PDB entry 8YGC | electron microscopy, 4.03 A resolution (low resolution: residue-level contacts below are approximate; hydrogen-bond / salt-bridge calls are withheld) | chains B and E of the 6 polymer chains in the assembly

# Chain B (and E)
Protein: SIR2-like domain-containing protein
From: Bacillus subtilis A29
Notes: chain E of this document is another copy of the same molecule, construct and numbering; everything in this record applies to it too
UniProt: D4G637 (D4G637_BACNB); residue numbers follow UniProt; this construct covers 1-1005
Sequence (1005 residues; numbered 1 to 1005; the number before each row is that of its first residue):
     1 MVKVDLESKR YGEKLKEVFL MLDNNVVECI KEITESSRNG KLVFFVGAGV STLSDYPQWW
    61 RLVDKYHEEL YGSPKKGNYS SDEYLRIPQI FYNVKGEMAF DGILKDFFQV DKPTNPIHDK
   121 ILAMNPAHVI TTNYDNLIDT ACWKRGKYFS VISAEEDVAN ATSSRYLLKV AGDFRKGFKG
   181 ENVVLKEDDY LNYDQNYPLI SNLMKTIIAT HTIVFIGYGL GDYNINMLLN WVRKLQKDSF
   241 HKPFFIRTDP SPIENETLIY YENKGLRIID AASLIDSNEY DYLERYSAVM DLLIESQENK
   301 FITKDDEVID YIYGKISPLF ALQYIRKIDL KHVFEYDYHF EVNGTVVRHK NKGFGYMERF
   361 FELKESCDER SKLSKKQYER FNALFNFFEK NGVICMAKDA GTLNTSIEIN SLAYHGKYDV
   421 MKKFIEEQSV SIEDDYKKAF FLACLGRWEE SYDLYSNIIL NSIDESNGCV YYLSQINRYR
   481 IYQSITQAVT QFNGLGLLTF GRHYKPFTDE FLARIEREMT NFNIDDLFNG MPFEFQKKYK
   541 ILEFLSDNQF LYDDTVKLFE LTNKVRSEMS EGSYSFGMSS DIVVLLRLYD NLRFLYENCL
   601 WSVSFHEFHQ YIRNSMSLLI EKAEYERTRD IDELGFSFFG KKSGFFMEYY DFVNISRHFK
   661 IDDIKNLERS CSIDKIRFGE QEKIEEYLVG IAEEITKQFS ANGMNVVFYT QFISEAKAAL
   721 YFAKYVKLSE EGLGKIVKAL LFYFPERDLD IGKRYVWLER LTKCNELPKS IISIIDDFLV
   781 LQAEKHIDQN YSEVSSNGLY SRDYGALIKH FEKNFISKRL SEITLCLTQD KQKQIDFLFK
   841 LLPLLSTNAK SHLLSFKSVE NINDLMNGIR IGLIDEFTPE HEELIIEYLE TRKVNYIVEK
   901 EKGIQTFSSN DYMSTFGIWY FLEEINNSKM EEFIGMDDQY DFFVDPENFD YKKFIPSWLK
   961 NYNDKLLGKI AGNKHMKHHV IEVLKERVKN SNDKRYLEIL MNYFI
Disordered / not traced: 1-22 (chain E: 1-20, 298-1005)
Sequence notes: engineered mutation A171 (His in D4G637)
Reported in the primary citation:
  - catalytic residues: S51, N133, D135 (by similarity / conservation)
  - mutagenesis - N133A/H171A, H171A: abolished catalytic activity on SPR TTP
  - mutagenesis - H171A: increased growth in response to TTP

# Chain B / chain E interface
Pairs across the interface (14):
  L70(B) with E256(E)
  Y71(B) with E254(E); E256(E); T257(E)
  S81(B) with D82(E)
  D82(B) with Y223(E)
  R86(B) with N226(E); Y260(E); K264(E)
  I90(B) with Y260(E)
  L191(B) with Y223(E)
  Y223(B) with L191(E)
  E254(B) with Y71(E)
  Y260(B) with E187(E)
Other interface residues (no listed pair), chain B (13 interface residues in all): S80, E187, E256
Other interface residues (no listed pair), chain E (16 interface residues in all): S80, S81, I90, L220, N230

# In short
13 residues of chain B and 16 residues of chain E are in contact. The paper reports catalytic residues S51(B),
N133(B) and D135(B); N133A/H171A and H171A of chain B abolish catalytic activity on SPR TTP.
Chain B and chain E are both SIR2-like domain-containing protein (Bacillus subtilis A29); the structure, The
Dimer Structure of DSR2-SPR, was determined by electron microscopy together with 8YGF, 8YGK, 8YGN, 8YGO and
8YGP from the same study.
